Entry 6CXD (X-ray diffraction, 2.75 A resolution); this record covers chain A.

[Chain A]
Molecule: Peptidase B
From: Yersinia pestis CO92
Notes: EC 3.4.11.23
UniProt: P58475 (PEPB_YERPE); numbering as in UniProt (aligned over 1-432)
Amino-acid sequence (456 residues; each row starts with the number of its first residue; numbers below 1 keep their minus sign (Met-23 is residue -23)):
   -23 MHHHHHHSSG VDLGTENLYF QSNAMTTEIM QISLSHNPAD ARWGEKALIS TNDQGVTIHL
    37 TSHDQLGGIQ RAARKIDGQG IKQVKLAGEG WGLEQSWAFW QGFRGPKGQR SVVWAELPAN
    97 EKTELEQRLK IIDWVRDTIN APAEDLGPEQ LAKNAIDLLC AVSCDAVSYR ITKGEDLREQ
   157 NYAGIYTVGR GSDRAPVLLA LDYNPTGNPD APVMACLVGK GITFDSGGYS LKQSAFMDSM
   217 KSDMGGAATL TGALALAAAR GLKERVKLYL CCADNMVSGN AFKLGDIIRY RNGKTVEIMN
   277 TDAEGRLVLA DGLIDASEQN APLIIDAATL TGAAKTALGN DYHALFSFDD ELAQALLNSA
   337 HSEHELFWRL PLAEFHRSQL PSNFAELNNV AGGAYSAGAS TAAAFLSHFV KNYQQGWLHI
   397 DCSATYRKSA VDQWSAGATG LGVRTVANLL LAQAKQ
Disordered / not traced: -23 to 1, 204-213, 308-310
Construct notes: expression tag (-23 to 0)
UniProt features mapped onto this chain:
  - active site: Lys208, Arg282
  - binding site (Mn(2+)): Lys196, Asp201, Asp219, Asp278, Glu280

[In short]
From UniProt: active-site residues Lys208 and Arg282 and 5 Mn2+-binding residues.
Chain A is Peptidase B (Yersinia pestis CO92); the structure, Crystal structure of peptidase B from Yersinia
pestis CO92 at 2.75 A resolution, was determined by X-ray diffraction, deposited together with 6U60, 5UYY and
5V0S.
